Entry 6O81 (electron microscopy, 3.21 A resolution); this record covers chains C and L of the 16 polymer chains in the assembly.

# Chain C
Name: Translation initiation factor eIF-2B subunit beta
Organism: Homo sapiens
UniProtKB: P49770 (EI2BB_HUMAN); residue numbers follow UniProt; this construct covers 2-351
Amino-acid sequence (368 residues; row label = number of the first residue in the row; numbers below 1 keep their minus sign (Met-16 is residue -16)):
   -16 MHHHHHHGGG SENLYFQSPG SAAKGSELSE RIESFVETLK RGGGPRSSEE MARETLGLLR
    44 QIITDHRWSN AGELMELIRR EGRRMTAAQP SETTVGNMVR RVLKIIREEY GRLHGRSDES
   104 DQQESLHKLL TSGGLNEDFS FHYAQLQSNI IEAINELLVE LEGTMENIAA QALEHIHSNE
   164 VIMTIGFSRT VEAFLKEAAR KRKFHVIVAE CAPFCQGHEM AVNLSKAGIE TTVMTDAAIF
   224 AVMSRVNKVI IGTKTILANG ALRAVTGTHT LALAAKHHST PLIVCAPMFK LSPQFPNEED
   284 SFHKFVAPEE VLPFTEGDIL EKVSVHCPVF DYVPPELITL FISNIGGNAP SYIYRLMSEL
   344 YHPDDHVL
Disordered / not traced: -16 to 7, 99-125
Sequence notes: initiating methionine (-16); expression tag (-15 to 1)
Ligand contacts: C7B (2-(4-chloranylphenoxy)-N-[4-[2-(4-chloranylphenoxy)ethanoylamino]cyclohexyl]ethanamide): Asn162, Val164, His188, Ile190, Thr215, Val225
UniProt features mapped onto this chain:
  - natural variant: Val85 (V85E: In VWM2), Ala127 (A127V: Found in a patient with Rett syndrome-like phenotype; uncertain significance), Ser171 (S171F: In VWM2), Pro196 (P196S: In VWM2), Gly200 (G200V: In VWM2), Glu213 (E213G: In VWM2), Cys268 (C268Y: In VWM2), Lys273 (K273R: In VWM2), Val316 (V316D: In VWM2), Gly329 (G329V: In VWM2)
What the authors report for this chain:
  - mutagenesis - N132D: increased catalytic activity with Eukaryotic translation initiation factor 2 subunit 1 (chain L)

# Chain L
Name: Eukaryotic translation initiation factor 2 subunit 1
Organism: Homo sapiens
UniProtKB: P05198 (IF2A_HUMAN); residues 0-314 here correspond to UniProt positions 1-315 (UniProt number = residue number + 1)
Amino-acid sequence (315 residues; row label = number of the first residue in the row; numbering starts at 0):
     0 MPGLSCRFYQ HKFPEVEDVV MVNVRSIAEM GAYVSLLEYN NIEGMILLSE LSRRRIRSIN
    60 KLIRIGRNEC VVVIRVDKEK GYIDLSKRRV SPEEAIKCED KFTKSKTVYS ILRHVAEVLE
   120 YTKDEQLESL FQRTAWVFDD KYKRPGYGAY DAFKHAVSDP SILDSLDLNE DEREVLINNI
   180 NRRLTPQAVK IRADIEVACY GYEGIDAVKE ALRAGLNCST ENMPIKINLI APPRYVMTTT
   240 TLERTEGLSV LSQAMAVIKE KIEEKRGVFN VQMEPKVVTD TDETELARQM ERLERENAEV
   300 DGDDDAEEME AKAED
Disordered / not traced: 0-2, 278-314
UniProt features mapped onto this chain:
  - modified residue: Ser48 (Phosphoserine), Ser51 (Phosphoserine), Lys140 (N6-acetyllysine), Ser157 (Phosphoserine), Thr278 (Phosphothreonine), Thr280 (Phosphothreonine)

# How chain C and chain L interact
Residue-residue contacts (14; chain C residue first):
  Glu91(C) - Arg53(L)  salt bridge
  Glu92(C) - Arg53(L)  salt bridge
  Asn132(C) - Arg52(L)  hydrogen bond
  Asn132(C) - Arg53(L)
  Glu135(C) - Arg52(L)
  Glu135(C) - Arg53(L)  salt bridge
  Ala136(C) - Arg53(L)
  Glu139(C) - Ser51(L)
  Glu139(C) - Arg53(L)  salt bridge
  Val142(C) - Leu61(L)
  Val142(C) - Arg66(L)
  Glu143(C) - Lys60(L)
  Glu149(C) - Asn59(L)
  Asn150(C) - Asn59(L)  hydrogen bond (side chain-backbone)
Interface residues without a listed pair, chain C (13 interface residues in all): Asn138, Glu145, Gly146
Interface residues without a listed pair, chain L (9 interface residues in all): Arg63, Pro91
From the paper, about this interface:
  - pairs named by the authors: Asn132(C)-Arg52(L) (hydrogen bond)

# In short
The interface between chain C and chain L involves 13 residues on one side and 9 on the other, with 2 hydrogen
bonds and 4 salt bridges. Among the polar pairs are Glu91(C)-Arg53(L), Glu92(C)-Arg53(L) and
Glu135(C)-Arg53(L). The authors report a hydrogen bond between Asn132(C) and Arg52(L). The paper reports that
N132D of chain C increases catalytic activity with Eukaryotic translation initiation factor 2 subunit 1 (chain
L).
Chain C is Translation initiation factor eIF-2B subunit beta and chain L is Eukaryotic translation initiation
factor 2 subunit 1, both from Homo sapiens; the structure, Electron cryo-microscopy of the eukaryotic
translation initiation factor 2B bound to translation initiation factor 2 from ..., was determined by electron
microscopy together with 6O85 and 6O9Z from the same study.
